PDB entry 8YJR | electron microscopy, 3.51 A resolution | chains D and F of the 8 polymer chains in the assembly

# Chain D
Protein: Flap endonuclease 1
Source organism: Homo sapiens
Notes: EC 3.1.-.-
UniProtKB: P39748 (FEN1_HUMAN); residue numbers follow UniProt; this construct covers 1-380
Amino-acid sequence (380 residues; numbered 1 to 380; the number before each row is that of its first residue):
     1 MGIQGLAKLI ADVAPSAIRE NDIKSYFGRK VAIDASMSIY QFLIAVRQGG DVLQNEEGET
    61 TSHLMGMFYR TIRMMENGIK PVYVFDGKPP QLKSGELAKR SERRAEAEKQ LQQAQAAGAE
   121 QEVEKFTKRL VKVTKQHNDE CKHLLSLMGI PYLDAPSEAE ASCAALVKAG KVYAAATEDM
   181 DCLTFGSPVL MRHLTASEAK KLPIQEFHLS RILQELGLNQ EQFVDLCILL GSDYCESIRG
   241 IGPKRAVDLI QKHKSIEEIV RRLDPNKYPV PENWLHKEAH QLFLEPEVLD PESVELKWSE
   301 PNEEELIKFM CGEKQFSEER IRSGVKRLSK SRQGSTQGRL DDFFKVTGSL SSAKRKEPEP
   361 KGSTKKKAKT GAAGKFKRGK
Not modelled in the structure: 1, 354-380
UniProt features mapped onto this chain:
  - region: Thr336 to Phe344 (Interaction with PCNA)
  - binding site (Mg(2+)): Asp34, Asp86, Glu158, Glu160, Asp179, Asp181, Asp233
  - binding site (DNA): Arg47, Arg70, Glu158, Gly231, Asp233
  - modified residue: Arg19 (Symmetric dimethylarginine), Lys80 (N6-acetyllysine), Arg100 (Symmetric dimethylarginine), Arg104 (Symmetric dimethylarginine), Ser187 (Phosphoserine), Arg192 (Symmetric dimethylarginine), Ser197 (Phosphoserine), Ser255 (Phosphoserine), Ser293 (Phosphoserine), Ser335 (Phosphoserine), Thr336 (Phosphothreonine), Lys354 (N6-acetyllysine), Thr364 (Phosphothreonine), Lys375 (N6-acetyllysine), Lys377 (N6-acetyllysine), Lys380 (N6-acetyllysine)
  - mutagenesis: Arg29 (R29A: No significant effect on exonuclease activity or flap endonuclease activity), Asp34 (D34A: Loss of flap endonuclease activity but substrate binding activity is retained), Arg47 (R47A: Significantly reduced exonuclease activity and reduced substrate binding. The positions of the cleavage sites are also shifted), Arg70 (R70A: Loss of exonuclease activity and reduced endonuclease activity. Reduced substrate binding), Arg73 (R73A: No significant effect on exonuclease activity or flap endonuclease activity), Lys80 (K80A: No significant effect on exonuclease activity or flap endonuclease activity), Asp86 (D86A: Loss of flap endonuclease activity but substrate binding activity is retained), Arg103 (R103A: No effect on flap endonuclease activity or substrate binding), Glu158 (E158A: Loss of flap endonuclease activity and substrate binding), Asp179 (D179A: No effect on flap endonuclease activity or substrate binding), Asp181 (D181A: Loss of flap endonuclease activity but substrate binding activity is retained), Ser187 (S187A: Fails to translocate from nucleoli to the nuclear plasma; S187D: Diminishes nucleolar localization), 3 further mutagenesis entries in UniProt

# Chain F
Molecule: downstream DNA
Source organism: Homo sapiens
Sequence (11 nucleotides; each row starts with the number of its first residue):
     1 TTATAAAAAA A

# How chain D and chain F interact
Contacting residue pairs (21):
  Gly2(D) - DT1(F)  hydrogen bond to the phosphate
  Gly2(D) - DT2(F)  phosphate contact
  Ile3(D) - DT2(F)  hydrogen bond to the phosphate
  Ala7(D) - DA3(F)  phosphate contact
  Lys8(D) - DA3(F)  salt bridge to the phosphate
  Lys8(D) - DT4(F)  salt bridge to the phosphate
  Met37(D) - DT1(F)  sugar contact
  Lys93(D) - DT1(F)  salt bridge to the phosphate
  Arg100(D) - DT1(F)  salt bridge to the phosphate
  Arg103(D) - DT1(F)  base contact
  Glu160(D) - DT1(F)  phosphate contact
  Glu178(D) - DT2(F)  phosphate contact
  Asp179(D) - DT1(F)  phosphate contact
  Asp179(D) - DT2(F)  phosphate contact
  Met180(D) - DT2(F)  phosphate contact
  Asp181(D) - DT1(F)  phosphate contact
  Arg192(D) - DT2(F)  phosphate contact
  Arg192(D) - DA3(F)  salt bridge to the phosphate
  Asp233(D) - DT1(F)  phosphate contact
  Arg245(D) - DA11(F)  hydrogen bond to the phosphate
  Lys267(D) - DA11(F)  salt bridge to the phosphate
Other interface residues (no listed pair), chain D (20 interface residues in all): Gln4, Glu158, Tyr268

# Summary
Chain D and chain F form an interface of 20 and 5 residues respectively; the contacts include 3 hydrogen bonds
and 6 salt bridges. Among the polar pairs are Gly2(D)-DT1(F), Ile3(D)-DT2(F) and Arg245(D)-DA11(F).
Chain D is Flap endonuclease 1 and chain F is downstream DNA, both from Homo sapiens; the structure, Structure
of the human endogenous PCNA-FEN1 complex - State D, was determined by electron microscopy, deposited together
with 8YJH, 8YJL, 8YJQ, 8YJS, 8YJU, 8YJV, 8YJW and 8YJZ.
